Entry 4X67 (X-ray diffraction, 4.10 A resolution (low resolution: residue-level contacts below are approximate; hydrogen-bond / salt-bridge calls are withheld)); this record covers chains B and J of the 12 polymer chains in the assembly.

== Chain B ==
Protein: DNA-directed RNA polymerase II subunit RPB2
Organism: Saccharomyces cerevisiae (strain ATCC 204508 / S288c)
Notes: EC 2.7.7.6
Reference sequence: P08518 (RPB2_YEAST); numbering as in UniProt (aligned over 1-1224)
Amino-acid sequence (1224 residues; row label = number of the first residue in the row):
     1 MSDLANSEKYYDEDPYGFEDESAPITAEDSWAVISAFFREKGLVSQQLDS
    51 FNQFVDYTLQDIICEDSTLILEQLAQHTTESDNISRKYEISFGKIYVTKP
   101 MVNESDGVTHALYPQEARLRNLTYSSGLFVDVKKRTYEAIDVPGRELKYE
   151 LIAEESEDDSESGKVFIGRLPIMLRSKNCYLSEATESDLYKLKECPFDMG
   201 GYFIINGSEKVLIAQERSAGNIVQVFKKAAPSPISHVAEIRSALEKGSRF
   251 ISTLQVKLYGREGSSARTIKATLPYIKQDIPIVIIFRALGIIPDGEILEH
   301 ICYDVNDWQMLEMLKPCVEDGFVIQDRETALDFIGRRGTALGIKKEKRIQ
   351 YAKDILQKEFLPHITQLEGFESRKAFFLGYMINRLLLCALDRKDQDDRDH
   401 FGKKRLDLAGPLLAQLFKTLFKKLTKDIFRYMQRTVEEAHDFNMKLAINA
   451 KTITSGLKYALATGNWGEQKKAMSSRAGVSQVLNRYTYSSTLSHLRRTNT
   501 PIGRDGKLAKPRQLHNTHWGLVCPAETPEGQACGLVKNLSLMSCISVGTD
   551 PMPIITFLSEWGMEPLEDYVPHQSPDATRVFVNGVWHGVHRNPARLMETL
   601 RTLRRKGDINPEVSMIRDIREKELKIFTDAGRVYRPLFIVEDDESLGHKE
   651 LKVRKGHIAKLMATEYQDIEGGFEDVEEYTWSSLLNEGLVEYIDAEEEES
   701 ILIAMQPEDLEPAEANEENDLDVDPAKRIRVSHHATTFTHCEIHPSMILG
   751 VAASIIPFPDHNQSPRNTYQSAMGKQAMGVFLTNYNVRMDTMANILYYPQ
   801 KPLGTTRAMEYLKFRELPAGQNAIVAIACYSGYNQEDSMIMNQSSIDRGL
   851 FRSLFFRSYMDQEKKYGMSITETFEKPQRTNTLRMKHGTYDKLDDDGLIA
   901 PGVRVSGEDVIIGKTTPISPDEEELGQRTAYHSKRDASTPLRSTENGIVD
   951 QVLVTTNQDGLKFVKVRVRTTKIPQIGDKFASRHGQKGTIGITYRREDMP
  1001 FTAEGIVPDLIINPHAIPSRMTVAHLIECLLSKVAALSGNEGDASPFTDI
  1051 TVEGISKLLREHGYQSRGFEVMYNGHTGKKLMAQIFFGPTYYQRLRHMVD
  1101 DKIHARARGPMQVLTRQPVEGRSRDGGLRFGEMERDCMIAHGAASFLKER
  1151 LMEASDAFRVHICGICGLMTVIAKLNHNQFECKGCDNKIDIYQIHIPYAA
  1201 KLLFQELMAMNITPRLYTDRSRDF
Unresolved in the structure: 1-19, 71-89, 135-163, 336-344, 438-445, 503-508, 669-677, 716-721, 920-932

== Chain J ==
Protein: DNA-directed RNA polymerases I, II, and III subunit RPABC5
Organism: Saccharomyces cerevisiae (strain ATCC 204508 / S288c)
Reference sequence: P22139 (RPAB5_YEAST); numbering as in UniProt (aligned over 1-70)
Amino-acid sequence (70 residues; numbered 1 to 70; the number before each row is that of its first residue):
     1 MIVPVRCFSCGKVVGDKWESYLNLLQEDELDEGTALSRLGLKRYCCRRMI
    51 LTHVDLIEKFLRYNPLEKRD
Unresolved in the structure: 66-70
Swiss-Prot annotation at these positions:
  - binding site (Zn(2+)): Cys7, Cys10, Cys45, Cys46
  - cross-link: Lys59 (Glycyl lysine isopeptide (Lys-Gly) (interchain with G-Cter in ubiquitin))

== How chain B and chain J interact ==
Residue-residue contacts - 57 pairs, chain B then chain J:
  Glu186(B) with Arg62(J)
  Ser187(B) with Arg62(J)
  Tyr190(B) with Lys59(J); Arg62(J); Tyr63(J)
  Lys193(B) with Pro65(J)
  Glu194(B) with Tyr63(J)
  Cys195(B) with Tyr63(J)
  Pro196(B) with Tyr63(J)
  Val780(B) with Leu56(J)
  Thr783(B) with Lys59(J); Phe60(J); Tyr63(J)
  Asn784(B) with Tyr63(J)
  Tyr785(B) with Met1(J); Phe60(J)
  Leu796(B) with Met1(J)
  Tyr797(B) with Met1(J)
  Tyr798(B) with Ile2(J); Val3(J); Pro4(J); Phe8(J)
  Pro799(B) with Val54(J)
  Gln800(B) with Met49(J); Thr52(J)
  Lys801(B) with Leu51(J); Thr52(J)
  Arg815(B) with Val54(J)
  Glu816(B) with Leu56(J); Lys59(J)
  Asn822(B) with Arg48(J)
  Ala823(B) with Arg48(J)
  Ile824(B) with Tyr44(J); Cys45(J); Arg48(J)
  Ser845(B) with Phe8(J)
  Arg848(B) with Cys7(J); Phe8(J); Gly11(J)
  Gly849(B) with Phe8(J)
  Leu850(B) with Phe8(J)
  Arg996(B) with Ser9(J); Cys10(J)
  Ile1006(B) with Cys45(J)
  Val1007(B) with Ser9(J)
  Asp1009(B) with Ser9(J); Arg48(J)
  Ala1035(B) with Leu51(J)
  Ala1036(B) with Arg47(J)
  Leu1037(B) with Arg47(J)
  Ser1038(B) with Gly33(J)
  Gly1039(B) with Glu32(J); Gly33(J); Leu51(J)
  Tyr1064(B) with Tyr44(J)
  Glu1070(B) with Tyr44(J)
  Phe1087(B) with Tyr44(J)
Interface residues without a listed pair, chain B (46 interface residues in all): Ile795, Leu803, Asn842, Ser844, Glu1004, Lys1033, Asn1040, Pro1089
Interface residues without a listed pair, chain J (28 interface residues in all): Arg6, Asp31, Arg43

== In short ==
46 residues of chain B face 28 of chain J across their interface. Curated annotation (UniProt) lists 4
Zn2+-binding residues on chain J.
Here chain B is DNA-directed RNA polymerase II subunit RPB2 and chain J is DNA-directed RNA polymerases I, II,
and III subunit RPABC5, both from Saccharomyces cerevisiae (strain ATCC 204508 / S288c). Entry 4X67 (Crystal
structure of elongating yeast RNA polymerase II stalled at oxidative Cyclopurine DNA lesions) was determined
by X-ray diffraction, deposited together with 4X6A.
